Entry 7DUH (X-ray diffraction, 3.75 A resolution); this record covers chains A and I of the 23 polymer chains in the assembly.

Chain A:
Molecule: 30S Ribosomal RNA rRNA
Organism: Thermus thermophilus HB8
Sequence (1522 nucleotides; row label = number of the first residue in the row; note: 42 numbers in that range are skipped by the numbering (no residue carries them; nothing is unmodelled there); a row labelled like 190A-190L holds insertion residues (190A, then the next letters in order); numbering starts at 0):
     0 UUUGUUGGAG AGUCUGAUCC UGGCUCAGGG UGAACGCUGG CGGCGUGCCU AAGACAUGCA
    60 AGUCGUGCGG G
    73 CCGCGGGGUU UU
    88 ACUCCG
    95 UGGUC
   101 AGCGGCGGAC GGGUGAGUAA CGCGUGGGU
  129A G
   130 ACCUACCCGG AAGAGGGGGA CAACCCGGGG AAACUCGGGC UAAUCCCCCA UGUGGACCCG
   190 C
190A-190L CCCUUGGGGUGU
   191 GUCCAAAGGG CUUU
   216 GCCCGCUUCC GGAUGGGCCC GCGUCCCAUC AGCUAGUUGG UGGGGUAAUG GCCCACCAAG
   276 GCGACGACGG GUAGCCGGUC UGAGAGGAUG GCCGGCCACA GGGGCACUGA GACACGGGCC
   336 CCACUCCUAC GGGAGGCAGC AGUUAGGAAU CUUCCGCAAU GGGCGCAAGC CUGACGGAGC
   396 GACGCCGCUU GGAGGAAGAA GCCCUUCGGG GUGUAAACUC CUGAA
   442 CCCGGGACGA AACCCCCGAC GA
   474 GGGGACUGAC GGUACCGGG
   494 GUAAUAGCGC CGGCCAACUC CGUGCCAGCA GCCGCGGUAA UACGGAGGGC GCGAGCGUUA
   554 CCCGGAUUCA CUGGGCGUAA AGGGCGUGUA GGCGGCCUGG GGCGUCCCAU GUGAAAGACC
   614 ACGGCUCAAC CGUGGGGGAG CGUGGGAUAC GCUCAGGCUA GACGGUGGGA GAGGGUGGUG
   674 GAAUUCCCGG AGUAGCGGUG AAAUGCGCAG AUACCGGGAG GAACGCCGAU GGCGAAGGCA
   734 GCCACCUGGU CCACCCGUGA CGCUGAGGCG CGAAAGCGUG GGGAGCAAAC CGGAUUAGAU
   794 ACCCGGGUAG UCCACGCCCU AAACGAUGCG CGCUAGGUCU CUGGGUCU
   848 CCUGGGGGCC GAAGCUAACG CGUUAAGCGC GCCGCCUGGG GAGUACGGCC GCAAGGCUGA
   908 AACUCAAAGG AAUUGACGGG GGCCCGCACA AGCGGUGGAG CAUGUGGUUU AAUUCGAAGX
   968 AACGCGAAGA ACCUUACCAG GCCUUGACAU GCUAGG
 1003A G
  1004 AACCCGGGUG AAAGCCUGGG GUGCCCC
1030A-1030D GCGA
  1031 GGGGAGCCCU AGCACAGGUG CUGCAUGGCC GUCGUCAGCU CGUGCCGUGA GGUGUUGGGU
  1091 UAAGUCCCGC AACGAGCGCA ACCCCCGCCG UUAGUUGCCA GCGGUUCGGC CGGGCACUCU
  1151 AACGGGACUG CCCGCGAAA
  1171 GCGGGAGGAA GGAGGGGACG ACGUCUGGUC AGCAUGGCCC UUACGGCCUG GGCGACACAC
  1231 GUGCUACAAU GCCCACUACA AAGCGAUGCC ACCCGGCAAC GGGGAGCUAA UCGCAAAAAG
  1291 GUGGGCCCAG UUCGGAUUGG GGUCUGCAAC CCGACCCCAU GAAGCCGGAA UCGCUAGUAA
  1351 UCGCGGAUCA G
 1361A C
  1362 CAUGCCGCGG UGAAUACGUU CCCGGGCCUU GUACACACXG CCXGUXACGC CAUGGGAGCG
  1422 GGCUCUACCC GAAGUCGCCG GG
  1446 AGCCUACGGG
  1459 CAGGCGCCGA GGGUAGGGCC CGUGACUGGG GCGAAGUCGU AACAAGGUAG CUGUACCGGA
  1519 AGGUGCGGCU GGAUCCACUC CUUUCU
Unresolved in the structure: 0-4, 1534-1538
Modified residues: PSU (pseudouridine-5'-monophosphate) at position 516, 7MG (7N-methyl-8-hydroguanosine-5'-monophosphate) at position 527, M2G (N2-dimethylguanosine-5'-monophosphate) at position 966, 5MC (5-methylcytidine-5'-monophosphate) at position 967, 2MG (2N-methylguanosine-5'-monophosphate) at position 1207, 5MC (5-methylcytidine-5'-monophosphate) at position 1400, 4OC (4n,o2'-methylcytidine-5'-monophosphate) at position 1402, 5MC (5-methylcytidine-5'-monophosphate) at position 1404, 5MC (5-methylcytidine-5'-monophosphate) at position 1407, UR3 (3-methyluridine-5'-monophoshate) at position 1498, MA6 (6N-dimethyladenosine-5'-monophoshate) at position 1518, MA6 (6N-dimethyladenosine-5'-monophoshate) at position 1519, PSU (pseudouridine-5'-monophosphate) at position 1540, PSU (pseudouridine-5'-monophosphate) at position 1541
Bound ions: Mg2+ site 1 near G21 (its only coordinating residue here); Mg2+ site 2 near G38 (its only coordinating residue here); Mg2+ site 3: G46, G394; Mg2+ site 4 near C48 (its only coordinating residue here); Mg2+ site 5: A59, U387; Mg2+ site 6: G61, G105; Mg2+ site 7 near U98 (its only coordinating residue here); Mg2+ site 8 near G107 (its only coordinating residue here); Mg2+ site 9: A109, G331; Mg2+ site 10 near G111 (its only coordinating residue here); Mg2+ site 11 near G117 (its only coordinating residue here); Mg2+ site 12: C121, G124, U125; 97 more Mg2+ sites not listed
Residues lining bound ligands: HJO (N-[(1R,2R,3R,4S,5S)-4-[(2R,3R,6S)-6-(aminomethyl)-3-azanyl-oxan-2-yl]oxy-5-azanyl-2-[(2R,3R,4R)-5-methyl-4-(methylamino)-3,5-bis(oxidanyl)oxan-2-yl]oxy-3-oxidanyl-cyclohexyl]ethanamide): 5MC_1404, G1405, U1406, 5MC_1407, A1408, C1409, G1491, A1493, G1494, U1495, C1496, G1497

Chain I:
Name: 30S ribosomal protein S9
Organism: Thermus thermophilus HB8
UniProt: P80374 (RS9_THET8); residues 1-128 here = UniProt positions 1-128
Amino-acid sequence (128 residues; row label = number of the first residue in the row):
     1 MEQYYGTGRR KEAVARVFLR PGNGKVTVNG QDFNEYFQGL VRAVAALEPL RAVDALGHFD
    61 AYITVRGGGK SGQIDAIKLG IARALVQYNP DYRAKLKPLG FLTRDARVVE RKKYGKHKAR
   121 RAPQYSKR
Unresolved in the structure: 1

Chain A / chain I interface:
Residue-residue contacts (113; chain A residue first):
  G942(A) with Gln124(I), base contact
  U943(A) with Gln124(I), hydrogen bond to the sugar
  M2G_966(A) with Lys127(I), sugar contact
  C970(A) with Ser126(I), hydrogen bond to the base
  C1116(A) with Val108(I), sugar contact
  G1117(A) with Arg104(I), hydrogen bond to the phosphate; Ala106(I), sugar contact
  C1118(A) with Arg9(I), salt bridge to the phosphate; Arg83(I), hydrogen bond to the phosphate; Arg104(I), salt bridge to the phosphate
  C1119(A) with Arg9(I), salt bridge to the phosphate; Arg83(I), salt bridge to the phosphate
  G1127(A) with Arg16(I), hydrogen bond to the sugar; Arg66(I), phosphate contact
  C1128(A) with Arg16(I), sugar contact; Arg66(I), salt bridge to the phosphate
  C1129(A) with Tyr62(I), phosphate contact
  A1130(A) with Gln3(I), hydrogen bond to the sugar; Phe18(I), sugar contact; Arg20(I), hydrogen bond to the phosphate
  G1131(A) with Arg20(I), salt bridge to the phosphate
  C1147(A) with Tyr5(I), hydrogen bond to the sugar; Arg16(I), hydrogen bond to the base
  U1148(A) with Thr7(I), hydrogen bond to the phosphate; Arg9(I), phosphate contact; Val14(I), sugar contact; Arg16(I), sugar contact
  C1149(A) with Arg9(I), salt bridge to the phosphate; Val14(I), phosphate contact
  G1177(A) with Lys97(I), salt bridge to the phosphate
  G1178(A) with Arg93(I), salt bridge to the phosphate; Lys97(I), hydrogen bond to the base
  A1179(A) with Arg93(I), salt bridge to the phosphate; Leu102(I), sugar contact; Thr103(I), phosphate contact; Arg104(I), hydrogen bond to the sugar
  A1180(A) with Thr103(I), hydrogen bond to the phosphate
  G1186(A) with Glu110(I), sugar contact; Lys113(I), hydrogen bond to the phosphate; Arg120(I), salt bridge to the phosphate
  G1187(A) with Arg111(I), hydrogen bond to the sugar; Lys113(I), salt bridge to the phosphate
  A1188(A) with Tyr114(I), hydrogen bond to the phosphate
  C1230(A) with Arg128(I), sugar contact
  G1231(A) with Ser126(I), hydrogen bond to the phosphate
  U1232(A) with Gln124(I), sugar contact; Tyr125(I), phosphate contact; Ser126(I), phosphate contact
  G1233(A) with His117(I), salt bridge to the phosphate; Pro123(I), phosphate contact; Gln124(I), hydrogen bond to the phosphate
  A1248(A) with Tyr36(I), sugar contact; Lys70(I), hydrogen bond to the sugar
  C1249(A) with Tyr36(I), hydrogen bond to the sugar; Gly67(I), sugar contact; Gly68(I), hydrogen bond to the sugar; Gly69(I), base contact; Lys70(I), hydrogen bond to the base; Gln73(I), hydrogen bond to the sugar
  A1250(A) with Arg66(I), phosphate contact; Gly67(I), hydrogen bond to the phosphate; Gly68(I), hydrogen bond to the sugar
  A1251(A) with Glu12(I), sugar contact; Gly67(I), phosphate contact
  G1290(A) with Leu40(I), sugar contact
  G1291(A) with Gln38(I), sugar contact; Gly39(I), sugar contact
  C1342(A) with Gln124(I), sugar contact; Tyr125(I), phosphate contact
  G1343(A) with Arg121(I), hydrogen bond to the sugar; Ala122(I), sugar contact; Tyr125(I), phosphate contact
  C1344(A) with Lys116(I), salt bridge to the phosphate; Arg120(I), sugar contact; Ala122(I), phosphate contact
  U1345(A) with Arg120(I), salt bridge to the phosphate
  A1346(A) with Arg107(I), base contact; Arg120(I), salt bridge to the phosphate
  G1347(A) with Arg10(I), hydrogen bond to the base; Arg107(I), salt bridge to the phosphate; Val108(I), sugar contact; Val109(I), sugar contact; Glu110(I), hydrogen bond to the phosphate
  U1348(A) with Arg120(I), phosphate contact
  A1349(A) with Lys118(I), salt bridge to the phosphate; Arg120(I), hydrogen bond to the phosphate; Arg121(I), hydrogen bond to the phosphate
  A1350(A) with Lys118(I), salt bridge to the phosphate; Arg121(I), salt bridge to the phosphate
  U1351(A) with Lys118(I), hydrogen bond to the base
  C1366(A) with His117(I), salt bridge to the phosphate
  C1367(A) with Lys112(I), salt bridge to the phosphate; Gly115(I), hydrogen bond to the phosphate; Lys116(I), phosphate contact
  G1368(A) with Arg111(I), salt bridge to the phosphate; Lys112(I), salt bridge to the phosphate; Lys113(I), phosphate contact; Tyr114(I), hydrogen bond to the phosphate
  C1369(A) with Arg111(I), phosphate contact; Lys112(I), hydrogen bond to the phosphate
  G1370(A) with Glu12(I), sugar contact
  G1371(A) with Lys11(I), phosphate contact; Gly68(I), phosphate contact; Gly69(I), hydrogen bond to the phosphate; Val109(I), phosphate contact
  U1372(A) with Lys11(I), salt bridge to the phosphate; Gly69(I), phosphate contact; Lys70(I), phosphate contact; Ser71(I), hydrogen bond to the phosphate; Gly72(I), hydrogen bond to the phosphate
  G1373(A) with Lys11(I), hydrogen bond to the base; Arg42(I), salt bridge to the phosphate; Ser71(I), hydrogen bond to the phosphate
Interface residues without a listed pair, chain A (55 interface residues in all): G941, 5MC_967, G1185, U1292
Interface residues without a listed pair, chain I (54 interface residues in all): Thr64

In short:
55 residues of chain A face 54 of chain I across their interface, with 39 hydrogen bonds and 26 salt bridges.
Among the polar pairs are C970(A)-Ser126(I), C1147(A)-Arg16(I) and G1178(A)-Lys97(I). Ligands of chain A:
compound HJO. G46(A) and G394(A) coordinate Mg2+ site 3.
Here chain A is 30S Ribosomal RNA rRNA and chain I is 30S ribosomal protein S9, both from Thermus thermophilus
HB8. Entry 7DUH (Crystal structure of the Thermus thermophilus (HB8) 30S ribosomal subunit with mRNA and
cognate transfer RNA ...) was determined by X-ray diffraction.
